Entry 8FVW (electron microscopy, 2.10 A resolution); this record covers chains G and C of the 8 polymer chains in the assembly.

Chain G:
Molecule: DNA-directed RNA polymerase subunit beta'
Organism: Escherichia coli K-12
Notes: EC 2.7.7.6
UniProtKB: P0A8T7 (RPOC_ECOLI); numbering as in UniProt (aligned over 2-1407)
Amino-acid sequence (1416 residues; each row starts with the number of its first residue):
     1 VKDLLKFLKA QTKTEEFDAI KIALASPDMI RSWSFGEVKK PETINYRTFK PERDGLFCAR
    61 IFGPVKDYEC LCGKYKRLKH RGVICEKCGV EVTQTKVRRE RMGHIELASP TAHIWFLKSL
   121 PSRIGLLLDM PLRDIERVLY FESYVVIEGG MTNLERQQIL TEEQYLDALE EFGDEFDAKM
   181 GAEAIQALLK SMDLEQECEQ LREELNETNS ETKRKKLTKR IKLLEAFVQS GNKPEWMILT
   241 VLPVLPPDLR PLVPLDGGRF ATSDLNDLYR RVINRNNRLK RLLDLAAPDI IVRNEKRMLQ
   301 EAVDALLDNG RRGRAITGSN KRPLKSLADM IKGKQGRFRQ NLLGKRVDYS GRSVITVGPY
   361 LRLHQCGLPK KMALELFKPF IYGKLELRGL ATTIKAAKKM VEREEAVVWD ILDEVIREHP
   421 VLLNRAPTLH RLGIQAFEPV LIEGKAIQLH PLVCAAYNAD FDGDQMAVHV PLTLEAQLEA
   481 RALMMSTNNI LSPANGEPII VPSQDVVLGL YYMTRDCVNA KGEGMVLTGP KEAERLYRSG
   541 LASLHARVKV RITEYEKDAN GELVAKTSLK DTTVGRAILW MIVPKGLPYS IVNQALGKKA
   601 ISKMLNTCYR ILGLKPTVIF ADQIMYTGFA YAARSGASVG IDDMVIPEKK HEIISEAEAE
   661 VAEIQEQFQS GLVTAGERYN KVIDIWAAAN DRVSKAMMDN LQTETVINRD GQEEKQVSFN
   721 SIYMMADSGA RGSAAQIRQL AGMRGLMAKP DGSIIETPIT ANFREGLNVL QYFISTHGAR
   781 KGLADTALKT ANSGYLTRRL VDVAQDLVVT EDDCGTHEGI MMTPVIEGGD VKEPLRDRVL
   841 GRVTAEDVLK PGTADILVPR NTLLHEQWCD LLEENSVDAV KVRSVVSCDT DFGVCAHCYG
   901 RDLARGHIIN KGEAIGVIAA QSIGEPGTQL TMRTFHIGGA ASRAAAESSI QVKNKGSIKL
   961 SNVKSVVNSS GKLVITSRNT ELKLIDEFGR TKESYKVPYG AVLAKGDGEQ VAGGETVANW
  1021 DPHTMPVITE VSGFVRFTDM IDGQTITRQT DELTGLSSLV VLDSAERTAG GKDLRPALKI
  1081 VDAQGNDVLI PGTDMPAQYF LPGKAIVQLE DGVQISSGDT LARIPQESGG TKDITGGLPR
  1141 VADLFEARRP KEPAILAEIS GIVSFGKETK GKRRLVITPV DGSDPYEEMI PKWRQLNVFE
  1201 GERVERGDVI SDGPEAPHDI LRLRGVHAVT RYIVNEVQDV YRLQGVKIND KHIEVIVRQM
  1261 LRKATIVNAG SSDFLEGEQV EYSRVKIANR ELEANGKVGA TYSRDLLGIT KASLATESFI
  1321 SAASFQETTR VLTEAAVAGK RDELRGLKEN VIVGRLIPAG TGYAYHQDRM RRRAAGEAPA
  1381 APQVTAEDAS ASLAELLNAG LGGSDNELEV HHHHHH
Disordered / not traced: 1-15, 933-947, 1127-1135, 1180-1183, 1374-1416
Construct notes: start codon (1); linker (1408-1410); expression tag (1411-1416)
Ion coordination: Zn2+ site 1: Cys70, Cys72, Cys85, Cys88; Mg2+: Asp460, Asp462, Asp464 (shared with A16(C) of chain C); Zn2+ site 2: Cys814, Cys888, Cys895, Cys898
Small-molecule neighbours: guanosine-5',3'-tetraphosphate (G4P): Arg362, Leu363, His364, Arg417, Thr487, Lys615, Val618, Ile619, Asp622, Gln623, Tyr626
UniProt features mapped onto this chain:
  - binding site (Zn(2+)): Cys70, Cys72, Cys85, Cys88, Cys814, Cys888, Cys895, Cys898
  - binding site (Mg(2+)): Asp460, Asp462, Asp464
  - modified residue: Lys983 (N6-acetyllysine)
  - mutagenesis: Gln504 (Q504P: Resistant to antibiotics salinamide A and B), Asn690 (N690D: Resistant to antibiotics salinamide A and B), Met697 (M697V: Resistant to antibiotics salinamide A and B), Ala735 (A735T: Resistant to antibiotics salinamide A and B), Arg738 (R738C/H/P/S: Resistant to antibiotics salinamide A and B), Ala748 (A748E: Resistant to antibiotics salinamide A and B), Pro758 (P758S/T: Resistant to antibiotics salinamide A and B), Phe763 (F763C: Resistant to antibiotics salinamide A and B), Ser775 (S775A: Resistant to antibiotics salinamide A and B), Ala779 (A779T/V: Resistant to antibiotics salinamide A and B), Arg780 (R780C: Resistant to antibiotics salinamide A and B), Gly782 (G782A/C: Resistant to antibiotics salinamide A and B), 1 further mutagenesis entry in UniProt
From the paper describing this entry:
  - binding site for guanosine-5',3'-tetraphosphate: Arg362, His364, Ile619, Asp622, Gln623
  - conformationally variable residues (side-chain flip): Arg362, Arg417, Lys615
  - mutagenesis - K615A/I619A/D622A/Q623A: abolished binding to guanosine-5',3'-tetraphosphate

Chain C:
Molecule: 16-nt RNA strand
Sequence (16 nucleotides; numbered 1 to 16; the number before each row is that of its first residue):
     1 UCAAAGCGGA GAGGUA
Disordered / not traced: 1-6
Ion coordination: Mg2+: A16 (shared with Asp460(G), Asp462(G), Asp464(G) of chain G)

Interface between chain G and chain C:
Residue-residue contacts (10; chain G residue first):
  Val253(G) - C7(C)  base contact
  Val253(G) - G8(C)  sugar contact
  Ala261(G) - G8(C)  base contact
  Arg322(G) - G9(C)  hydrogen bond to the sugar
  Arg322(G) - A10(C)  hydrogen bond to the sugar
  Arg425(G) - A16(C)  hydrogen bond to the sugar
  Asp462(G) - A16(C)  phosphate contact
  Gly463(G) - U15(C)  sugar contact
  Gly463(G) - A16(C)  sugar contact
  Asp464(G) - A16(C)  hydrogen bond to the sugar
Interface residues without a listed pair, chain G (13 interface residues in all): Pro254, Leu255, Asp264, Ala426, Pro427, Asp460

Summary:
Chain G and chain C form an interface of 13 and 6 residues respectively; the contacts include 4 hydrogen
bonds. Among the polar pairs are Arg322(G)-G9(C), Arg322(G)-A10(C) and Arg425(G)-A16(C). Ligands of chain G:
guanosine-5',3'-tetraphosphate. From the paper: a binding site for guanosine-5',3'-tetraphosphate at
Arg362(G), His364(G) and Ile619(G) among others; K615A/I619A/D622A/Q623A of chain G abolish binding to
guanosine-5',3'-tetraphosphate.
Chain G is DNA-directed RNA polymerase subunit beta' (Escherichia coli K-12) and chain C is a 16-nt RNA
strand; the structure, CryoEM structure of E.coli transcription elongation complex bound to ppGpp, was
determined by electron microscopy together with 8FVR from the same study.
